5H0V - chains A and C of the 4 polymer chains in the assembly; structure by X-ray diffraction, 1.58 A resolution.

[Chain A (and C)]
Molecule: Transthyretin
Source organism: Homo sapiens
Notes: chain C of this document is another copy of the same molecule, construct and numbering; everything in this record applies to it too
UniProtKB: P02766 (TTHY_HUMAN); residues 11-127 here correspond to UniProt positions 31-147 (UniProt number = residue number + 20)
Amino-acid sequence (126 residues; each row starts with the number of its first residue):
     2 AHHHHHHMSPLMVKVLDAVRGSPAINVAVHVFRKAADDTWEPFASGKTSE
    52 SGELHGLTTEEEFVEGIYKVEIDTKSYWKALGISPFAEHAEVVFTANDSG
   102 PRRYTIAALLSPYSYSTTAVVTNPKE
Disordered / not traced: 2-8, 125-127
Sequence notes: expression tag (2-10); engineered mutation A88 (His108 in P02766)
Curated features (UniProtKB/Swiss-Prot):
  - binding site (L-thyroxine): K15, E54, S117
  - modified residue: E42 (4-carboxyglutamate), S52 (Phosphoserine)
  - glycosylation: N98 (N-linked (GlcNAc...) asparagine)

[Chain A / chain C interface]
Residue-residue contacts (15):
  L17(A) - A108(C)  hydrophobic
  L17(A) - V121(C)  hydrophobic
  G22(A) - A120(C)
  G22(A) - V121(C)
  G22(A) - V122(C)  hydrogen bond (backbone-backbone)
  P24(A) - T123(C)
  A108(A) - L17(C)  hydrophobic
  L110(A) - S117(C)
  L110(A) - T119(C)
  S117(A) - L110(C)
  T119(A) - L110(C)
  A120(A) - G22(C)
  V121(A) - L17(C)  hydrophobic
  V121(A) - G22(C)
  V122(A) - G22(C)  hydrogen bond (backbone-backbone)
Interface residues without a listed pair, chain A (13 interface residues in all): A19, S23, T123
Interface residues without a listed pair, chain C (13 interface residues in all): A19, S23, P24

[In short]
The chain A/chain C interface involves 13 residues from each chain, with 2 hydrogen bonds. Its one hydrogen
bond, G22(A)-V122(C), is backbone to backbone. From UniProt: 3 L-thyroxine-binding residues on chain A.
Both chains are Transthyretin (Homo sapiens). Entry 5H0V (Crystal structure of H88A mutated human
transthyretin) was determined by X-ray diffraction together with 5H0W, 5H0X, 5H0Y and 5H0Z from the same
study.
